4UMC - chains C and D of the 4 polymer chains in the assembly; structure by X-ray diffraction, 2.34 A resolution.

Chain C (and D):
Protein: Phospho-2-dehydro-3-deoxyheptonate aldolase
From: Neisseria meningitidis
Notes: EC 2.5.1.54; chain D of this document is another copy of the same molecule, construct and numbering; everything in this record applies to it too
UniProt: Q9K169 (Q9K169_NEIMB); numbering as in UniProt (aligned over 1-351)
Chain sequence (351 residues; each row starts with the number of its first residue):
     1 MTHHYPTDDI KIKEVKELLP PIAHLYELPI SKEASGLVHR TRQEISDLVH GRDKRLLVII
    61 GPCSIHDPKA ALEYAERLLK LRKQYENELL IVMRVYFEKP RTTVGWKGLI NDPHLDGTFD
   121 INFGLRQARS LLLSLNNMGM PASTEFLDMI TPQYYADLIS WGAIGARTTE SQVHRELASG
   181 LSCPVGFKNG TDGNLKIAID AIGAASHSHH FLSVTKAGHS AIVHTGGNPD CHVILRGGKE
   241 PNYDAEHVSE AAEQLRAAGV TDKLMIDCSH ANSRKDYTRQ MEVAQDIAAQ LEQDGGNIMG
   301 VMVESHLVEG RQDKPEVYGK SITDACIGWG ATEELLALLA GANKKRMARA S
Not modelled in the structure: 1-14, 350-351 (chain D: 1-16, 350-351)
Ion coordination: Mn2+: C63, H270, E304, D324 (together with L-phospholactate)
Small-molecule neighbours: L-phospholactate (PEQ): C63, R94, Y96, K99, P100, E145, G165, A166, R167, K188, R236, D267, H270, E304, D324

Chain C / chain D interface:
Pairs across the interface - 76 pairs, chain C then chain D:
  V15(C) - I222(D)
  K16(C) - A221(D)
  K16(C) - I222(D)  hydrogen bond (backbone-backbone)
  E17(C) - I222(D)
  L18(C) - L212(D)  hydrophobic
  L18(C) - S220(D)
  L18(C) - A221(D)
  L18(C) - I222(D)  hydrophobic
  K99(C) - Q172(D)  hydrogen bond (backbone-side chain)
  P100(C) - Q172(D)
  R101(C) - Q172(D)  hydrogen bond (backbone-side chain)
  R101(C) - R175(D)  hydrogen bond (backbone-side chain)
  T102(C) - R175(D)  hydrogen bond (backbone-side chain)
  T102(C) - D200(D)
  T103(C) - D200(D)
  T103(C) - A204(D)
  V104(C) - H207(D)
  K107(C) - Q172(D)
  K107(C) - E176(D)  salt bridge
  K107(C) - H209(D)  hydrogen bond
  K107(C) - H210(D)
  N111(C) - H210(D)  hydrogen bond (side chain-backbone)
  F119(C) - H210(D)
  I121(C) - L212(D)  hydrophobic
  L147(C) - Q172(D)
  L147(C) - V173(D)
  D148(C) - V173(D)
  D148(C) - L212(D)
  M149(C) - M149(D)  hydrophobic
  I150(C) - L212(D)  hydrophobic
  T151(C) - L212(D)
  R167(C) - E170(D)
  R167(C) - S171(D)
  T168(C) - S171(D)
  E170(C) - R167(D)
  E170(C) - T191(D)  hydrogen bond
  S171(C) - R167(D)
  S171(C) - T168(D)
  S171(C) - H174(D)
  Q172(C) - K99(D)  hydrogen bond (side chain-backbone)
  Q172(C) - P100(D)
  Q172(C) - R101(D)  hydrogen bond (side chain-backbone)
  Q172(C) - K107(D)
  Q172(C) - L147(D)
  V173(C) - L147(D)
  V173(C) - D148(D)
  V173(C) - H174(D)
  H174(C) - S171(D)
  H174(C) - V173(D)
  R175(C) - R101(D)  hydrogen bond (side chain-backbone)
  R175(C) - T102(D)  hydrogen bond (side chain-backbone)
  E176(C) - K107(D)  salt bridge
  E176(C) - D148(D)
  T191(C) - E170(D)  hydrogen bond
  D192(C) - N194(D)  hydrogen bond
  N194(C) - D192(D)  hydrogen bond
  D200(C) - T102(D)
  D200(C) - T103(D)
  A204(C) - T103(D)
  A204(C) - V104(D)  hydrophobic
  H209(C) - K107(D)  hydrogen bond
  H210(C) - K107(D)  hydrogen bond (backbone-side chain)
  H210(C) - N111(D)  hydrogen bond (backbone-side chain)
  H210(C) - F119(D)
  L212(C) - L18(D)  hydrophobic
  L212(C) - I121(D)  hydrophobic
  L212(C) - I150(D)  hydrophobic
  L212(C) - T151(D)
  A217(C) - H219(D)
  G218(C) - H219(D)  hydrogen bond (backbone-side chain)
  G218(C) - S220(D)  hydrogen bond (backbone-backbone)
  H219(C) - G218(D)
  H219(C) - H219(D)  hydrogen bond
  S220(C) - L18(D)
  S220(C) - G218(D)  hydrogen bond (backbone-backbone)
  A221(C) - L18(D)
Also at the interface, not in a pair above, chain C (47 interface residues in all): N122, H207, F211, S213, V214, I222
Also at the interface, not in a pair above, chain D (45 interface residues in all): N122, F211, S213, V214, V223, H224

Overview:
Chain C and chain D form an interface of 47 and 45 residues respectively; the contacts include 22 hydrogen
bonds and 2 salt bridges. Among the polar pairs are K107(C)-E176(D), K99(C)-Q172(D) and R101(C)-Q172(D). Bound
to chain C: L-phospholactate.
Chain C and chain D are both Phospho-2-dehydro-3-deoxyheptonate aldolase (Neisseria meningitidis); the
structure, Structural analysis of substrate-mimicking inhibitors in complex with Neisseria meningitidis
3-deoxy-D-arabino-heptulosonate 7-phosphate synthase - the importance ..., was determined by X-ray diffraction
(same publication as 4UMA and 4UMB).
